Entry 2PVA (X-ray diffraction, 2.50 A resolution); this record covers chains A and D of the 4 polymer chains in the assembly.

== Chain A (and D) ==
Name: Penicillin V acylase
From: Lysinibacillus sphaericus
Notes: EC 3.5.1.11; chain D of this document is another copy of the same molecule, construct and numbering; everything in this record applies to it too
UniProtKB: P12256 (PAC_BACSH); residues 1-335 here correspond to UniProt positions 4-338 (UniProt number = residue number + 3)
Sequence (345 residues; each row starts with the number of its first residue; a row labelled like 74A-74J holds insertion residues (74A, then the next letters in order)):
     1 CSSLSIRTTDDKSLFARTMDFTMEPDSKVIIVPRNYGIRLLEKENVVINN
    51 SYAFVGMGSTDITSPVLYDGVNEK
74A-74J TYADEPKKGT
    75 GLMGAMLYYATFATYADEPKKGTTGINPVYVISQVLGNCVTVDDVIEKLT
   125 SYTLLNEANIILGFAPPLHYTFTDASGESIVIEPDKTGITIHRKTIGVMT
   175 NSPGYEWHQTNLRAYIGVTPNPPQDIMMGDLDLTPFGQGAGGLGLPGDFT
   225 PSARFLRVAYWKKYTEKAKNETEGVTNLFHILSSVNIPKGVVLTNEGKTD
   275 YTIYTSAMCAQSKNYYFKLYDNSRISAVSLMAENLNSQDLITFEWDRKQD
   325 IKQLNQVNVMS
Disordered / not traced: 74A-74J, 333-335
Sequence notes: modified residue (1); insertion (74A-74J)
Modified / non-standard residues: Cys1 (cysteinesulfonic acid; OCS)
Residues lining bound ligands: dithiane diol (DTD): Cys1, Met19, Phe21, Pro25, Met80, Tyr82, Leu136, Leu142
UniProt features mapped onto this chain:
  - active site: Cys1 (Nucleophile)

== Interface between chain A and chain D ==
Pairs across the interface - 134 pairs, chain A then chain D:
  Ala84(A) with Phe210(D)
  Ser176(A) with Phe210(D)
  Pro177(A) with Phe210(D), hydrophobic
  Pro194(A) with Gly264(D); Val265(D); Leu267(D), hydrogen bond (backbone-backbone)
  Asn195(A) with Leu267(D)
  Pro196(A) with Leu267(D); Thr268(D); Asn269(D)
  Phe210(A) with Ser176(D); Pro177(D), hydrophobic; Trp181(D), hydrophobic; Pro225(D), hydrophobic; Ser226(D)
  Gly211(A) with Pro225(D)
  Gln212(A) with Phe223(D); Thr224(D); Pro225(D); Val266(D); Thr268(D); Asp274(D)
  Gly213(A) with Phe223(D); Thr224(D); Val266(D)
  Ala214(A) with Thr224(D)
  Gly216(A) with Asp222(D)
  Leu219(A) with Pro220(D); Gly221(D), hydrogen bond (backbone-backbone); Asp222(D)
  Pro220(A) with Leu219(D); Gly221(D)
  Gly221(A) with Leu219(D), hydrogen bond (backbone-backbone); Pro220(D); Gly221(D)
  Asp222(A) with Gly216(D)
  Phe223(A) with Gln212(D); Trp235(D), hydrophobic
  Thr224(A) with Gln212(D); Gly213(D); Ala214(D)
  Pro225(A) with Gly211(D); Gln212(D)
  Ser226(A) with Phe210(D)
  Trp235(A) with Phe223(D), hydrophobic; Val265(D), hydrophobic
  Tyr238(A) with Gly264(D)
  Thr239(A) with Pro262(D); Lys263(D); Val265(D)
  Glu240(A) with Lys263(D), hydrogen bond (backbone-backbone)
  Thr246(A) with Gln323(D)
  Thr250(A) with Tyr294(D); Gln323(D), hydrogen bond
  Asn251(A) with Tyr294(D)
  His254(A) with Asn260(D), hydrogen bond; Pro262(D); Tyr294(D), hydrogen bond (side chain-backbone)
  Ser257(A) with Ser257(D); Asn260(D)
  Asn260(A) with His254(D), hydrogen bond; Ser257(D), hydrogen bond
  Pro262(A) with Thr239(D); His254(D)
  Lys263(A) with Tyr238(D); Thr239(D); Glu240(D), hydrogen bond (backbone-backbone)
  Gly264(A) with Pro194(D); Tyr238(D)
  Val265(A) with Pro194(D); Trp235(D), hydrophobic; Tyr238(D); Thr239(D)
  Val266(A) with Pro194(D); Gln212(D); Gly213(D)
  Leu267(A) with Pro194(D), hydrogen bond (backbone-backbone); Asn195(D); Pro196(D)
  Thr268(A) with Gln212(D)
  Asn269(A) with Pro196(D)
  Thr273(A) with Glu240(D), hydrogen bond
  Asp274(A) with Gln212(D)
  Asn288(A) with Val331(D); Asn332(D), hydrogen bond
  Tyr290(A) with Ile325(D), hydrophobic
  Tyr294(A) with Thr250(D); Asn251(D); His254(D), hydrogen bond (backbone-side chain)
  Ser297(A) with Ser297(D), hydrogen bond (side chain-backbone)
  Arg298(A) with Arg298(D); Asp324(D), salt bridge; Lys326(D)
  Ile299(A) with Ser297(D); Gln323(D); Ile325(D); Lys326(D), hydrogen bond (backbone-backbone)
  Ser300(A) with Lys326(D)
  Ala301(A) with Ile325(D), hydrophobic; Lys326(D), hydrogen bond (backbone-backbone); Gln327(D); Leu328(D), hydrogen bond (backbone-backbone)
  Val302(A) with Leu328(D), hydrophobic; Asn329(D)
  Ser303(A) with Asn329(D), hydrogen bond (backbone-side chain); Val331(D)
  Ala306(A) with Asn329(D); Val331(D), hydrophobic
  Glu307(A) with Asn329(D), hydrogen bond
  Phe317(A) with Leu328(D)
  Gln323(A) with Thr250(D), hydrogen bond; Ile299(D)
  Asp324(A) with Arg298(D), salt bridge
  Ile325(A) with Tyr290(D), hydrophobic; Ile299(D); Ala301(D), hydrophobic
  Lys326(A) with Arg298(D); Ile299(D), hydrogen bond (backbone-backbone); Ser300(D); Ala301(D), hydrogen bond (backbone-backbone); Asp324(D), salt bridge
  Leu328(A) with Ala301(D), hydrogen bond (backbone-backbone); Val302(D), hydrophobic; Phe317(D)
  Asn329(A) with Val302(D); Ser303(D), hydrogen bond (side chain-backbone); Ala306(D); Glu307(D), hydrogen bond; Phe317(D)
  Val331(A) with Ala301(D); Val302(D), hydrophobic; Ser303(D)
  Asn332(A) with Asn288(D); Ser303(D), hydrogen bond (backbone-side chain)
Also at the interface, not in a pair above, chain A (71 interface residues in all): Thr85, Trp181, Thr208, Leu217, Ile255, Ser258, Phe291, Asp295, Gln327, Gln330
Also at the interface, not in a pair above, chain D (71 interface residues in all): Ala84, Thr85, Thr208, Leu217, Ser258, Thr273, Phe291, Lys292, Asp295, Asp320, Gln330

== Overview ==
Chain A and chain D each contribute 71 residues to their interface, with 27 hydrogen bonds and 3 salt bridges.
Among the polar pairs are Arg298(A)-Asp324(D), Lys326(A)-Asp324(D) and Thr250(A)-Gln323(D). Chain A binds
dithiane diol. UniProt lists active-site residue Cys1(A) on chain A.
Both chains are Penicillin V acylase (Lysinibacillus sphaericus). Entry 2PVA (Oxidized penicillin V acylase
from B. sphaericus) was determined by X-ray diffraction (same publication as 3PVA).
